PDB entry 4IYD | X-ray diffraction, 1.66 A resolution | chains A and B

# Chain A
Molecule: Insulin A chain
From: Homo sapiens
Reference sequence: P01308 (INS_HUMAN); residues 1-20 here correspond to UniProt positions 90-109 (UniProt number = residue number + 89)
Sequence (21 residues; each row starts with the number of its first residue):
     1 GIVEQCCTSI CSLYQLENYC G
Sequence notes: expression tag (21)
Cystine bridges: C6-C11

# Chain B
Molecule: Insulin B chain
From: Homo sapiens
Reference sequence: P01308 (INS_HUMAN); residues 1-29 here correspond to UniProt positions 25-53 (UniProt number = residue number + 24)
Sequence (29 residues; each row starts with the number of its first residue):
     1 FVNQHLCGSH LVEALYLVCG ERGFFYTPK

# Chain A / chain B interface
Cross-chain cystine bridges: C7(A)-C7(B), C20(A)-C19(B)
Residue-residue contacts (34; chain A residue first):
  I2(A) with L15(B), hydrophobic; T27(B)
  V3(A) with P28(B), hydrophobic
  C6(A) with Q4(B); H5(B); L6(B), hydrogen bond (backbone-backbone); L11(B), hydrophobic
  C7(A) with H5(B), hydrogen bond (backbone-side chain); L6(B); C7(B), disulfide
  T8(A) with H5(B)
  S9(A) with H5(B)
  I10(A) with N3(B); Q4(B); H5(B)
  C11(A) with V2(B); N3(B); Q4(B), hydrogen bond (backbone-backbone); L6(B), hydrophobic
  S12(A) with V2(B); N3(B)
  L13(A) with V2(B); V18(B), hydrophobic
  L16(A) with V2(B), hydrophobic; L11(B), hydrophobic; L15(B)
  E17(A) with V18(B)
  Y19(A) with L15(B), hydrophobic; F24(B); F25(B), hydrogen bond (backbone-backbone)
  C20(A) with C19(B), disulfide; G23(B)
  G21(A) with R22(B), hydrogen bond (backbone-side chain); G23(B), hydrogen bond (backbone-backbone)
Also at the interface, not in a pair above, chain B (18 interface residues in all): A14, Y26

# In short
The interface between chain A and chain B involves 15 residues on one side and 18 on the other, with 2
disulfide bonds and 6 hydrogen bonds. Polar pairs include C7(A)-H5(B), G21(A)-R22(B) and C6(A)-L6(B).
Here chain A is Insulin A chain and chain B is Insulin B chain, both from Homo sapiens. Entry 4IYD (Insulin
glargine crystal structure 1) was determined by X-ray diffraction.
